Entry 6PQV (electron microscopy, 3.30 A resolution); this record covers chains X and Y of the 22 polymer chains in the assembly.

Chain X (and Y):
Molecule: ATP synthase subunit b
Source organism: Escherichia coli
Notes: chain Y of this document is another copy of the same molecule, construct and numbering; everything in this record applies to it too
Reference sequence: A0A073FPT7 (A0A073FPT7_ECOLX); residues 1-156 here = UniProt positions 1-156
Chain sequence (156 residues; numbered 1 to 156; the number before each row is that of its first residue):
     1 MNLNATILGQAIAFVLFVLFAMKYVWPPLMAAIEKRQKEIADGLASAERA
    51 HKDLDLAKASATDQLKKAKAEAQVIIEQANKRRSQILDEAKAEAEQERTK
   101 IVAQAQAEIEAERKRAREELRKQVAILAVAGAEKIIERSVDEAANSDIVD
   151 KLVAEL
Differences from the reference sequence: conflict A21 (Cys in A0A073FPT7)

How chain X and chain Y interact:
Contacting residue pairs - 88 pairs, chain X then chain Y:
  R36(X) - I40(Y)
  I40(X) - L44(Y)  hydrophobic
  G43(X) - A50(Y)
  G43(X) - H51(Y)
  S46(X) - H51(Y)  hydrogen bond
  S46(X) - L54(Y)
  A50(X) - A57(Y)  hydrophobic
  D53(X) - K58(Y)
  L54(X) - A57(Y)
  L54(X) - S60(Y)
  L54(X) - A61(Y)
  A57(X) - A61(Y)  hydrophobic
  A57(X) - Q64(Y)  hydrogen bond (backbone-side chain)
  K58(X) - Q64(Y)
  A61(X) - Q64(Y)
  A61(X) - A68(Y)  hydrophobic
  Q64(X) - K69(Y)
  L65(X) - E71(Y)
  A68(X) - A72(Y)  hydrophobic
  A68(X) - I75(Y)
  A68(X) - I76(Y)
  E71(X) - I76(Y)
  A72(X) - I75(Y)  hydrophobic
  A72(X) - I76(Y)
  A72(X) - A79(Y)  hydrophobic
  I75(X) - I76(Y)
  I75(X) - A79(Y)  hydrophobic
  I75(X) - N80(Y)
  I76(X) - A79(Y)
  I76(X) - R82(Y)
  I76(X) - I86(Y)  hydrophobic
  Q78(X) - R83(Y)  hydrogen bond
  A79(X) - R83(Y)
  A79(X) - I86(Y)
  A79(X) - L87(Y)
  R82(X) - L87(Y)
  R83(X) - I86(Y)
  R83(X) - L87(Y)
  R83(X) - A90(Y)
  I86(X) - A90(Y)
  I86(X) - K91(Y)
  I86(X) - A94(Y)
  L87(X) - E93(Y)
  L87(X) - A94(Y)  hydrophobic
  L87(X) - E97(Y)
  A90(X) - A94(Y)  hydrophobic
  E93(X) - R98(Y)
  A94(X) - R98(Y)
  A94(X) - I101(Y)
  E95(X) - I101(Y)
  E97(X) - R98(Y)  salt bridge
  E97(X) - V102(Y)
  R98(X) - I101(Y)
  R98(X) - Q104(Y)
  R98(X) - A105(Y)
  R98(X) - E108(Y)  salt bridge
  I101(X) - A105(Y)  hydrophobic
  I101(X) - I109(Y)
  V102(X) - A105(Y)  hydrophobic
  V102(X) - E108(Y)
  A105(X) - I109(Y)  hydrophobic
  Q106(X) - E112(Y)  hydrogen bond
  I109(X) - R113(Y)
  R113(X) - A116(Y)
  R113(X) - E119(Y)
  R117(X) - Q123(Y)  hydrogen bond
  L120(X) - L120(Y)  hydrophobic
  A132(X) - A132(Y)
  A132(X) - I135(Y)  hydrophobic
  A132(X) - I136(Y)  hydrophobic
  I135(X) - I136(Y)  hydrophobic
  I136(X) - I136(Y)  hydrophobic
  I136(X) - V140(Y)  hydrophobic
  I136(X) - I148(Y)  hydrophobic
  R138(X) - D147(Y)  salt bridge
  R138(X) - K151(Y)
  D141(X) - I135(Y)
  D141(X) - S139(Y)  hydrogen bond
  A144(X) - R138(Y)  hydrogen bond (backbone-side chain)
  N145(X) - I135(Y)
  D147(X) - R138(Y)  salt bridge
  I148(X) - K134(Y)
  I148(X) - I135(Y)  hydrophobic
  I148(X) - R138(Y)
  V149(X) - I135(Y)  hydrophobic
  L152(X) - G131(Y)
  E155(X) - L127(Y)
  L156(X) - Q123(Y)
Other interface residues (no listed pair), chain X (63 interface residues in all): E39, A47, N80, K91, E108, A116, V124, L127, A128, V129, G131, E137, S139
Other interface residues (no listed pair), chain Y (59 interface residues in all): G43, A47, D53, L65, V124, A128, A130

Overview:
63 residues of chain X face 59 of chain Y across their interface; the contacts include 7 hydrogen bonds and 4
salt bridges. Among the polar pairs are E97(X)-R98(Y), R98(X)-E108(Y) and R138(X)-D147(Y).
Both chains are ATP synthase subunit b (Escherichia coli). Entry 6PQV (E. coli ATP Synthase State 1e) was
determined by electron microscopy together with 6OQR, 6OQS, 6OQT, 6OQU, 6OQV, 6OQW and 3 further entries from
the same study.
